PDB entry 6VKL | electron microscopy, 15.00 A resolution (very low resolution: no residue pairs are listed; an interface is given only as per-side residue counts) | chains B and H of the 8 polymer chains in the assembly

== Chain B ==
Name: Exocyst complex component SEC5
From: Saccharomyces cerevisiae (strain ATCC 204508 / S288c)
Reference sequence: P89102 (SEC5_YEAST); numbering as in UniProt (aligned over 1-971)
Chain sequence (971 residues; row label = number of the first residue in the row):
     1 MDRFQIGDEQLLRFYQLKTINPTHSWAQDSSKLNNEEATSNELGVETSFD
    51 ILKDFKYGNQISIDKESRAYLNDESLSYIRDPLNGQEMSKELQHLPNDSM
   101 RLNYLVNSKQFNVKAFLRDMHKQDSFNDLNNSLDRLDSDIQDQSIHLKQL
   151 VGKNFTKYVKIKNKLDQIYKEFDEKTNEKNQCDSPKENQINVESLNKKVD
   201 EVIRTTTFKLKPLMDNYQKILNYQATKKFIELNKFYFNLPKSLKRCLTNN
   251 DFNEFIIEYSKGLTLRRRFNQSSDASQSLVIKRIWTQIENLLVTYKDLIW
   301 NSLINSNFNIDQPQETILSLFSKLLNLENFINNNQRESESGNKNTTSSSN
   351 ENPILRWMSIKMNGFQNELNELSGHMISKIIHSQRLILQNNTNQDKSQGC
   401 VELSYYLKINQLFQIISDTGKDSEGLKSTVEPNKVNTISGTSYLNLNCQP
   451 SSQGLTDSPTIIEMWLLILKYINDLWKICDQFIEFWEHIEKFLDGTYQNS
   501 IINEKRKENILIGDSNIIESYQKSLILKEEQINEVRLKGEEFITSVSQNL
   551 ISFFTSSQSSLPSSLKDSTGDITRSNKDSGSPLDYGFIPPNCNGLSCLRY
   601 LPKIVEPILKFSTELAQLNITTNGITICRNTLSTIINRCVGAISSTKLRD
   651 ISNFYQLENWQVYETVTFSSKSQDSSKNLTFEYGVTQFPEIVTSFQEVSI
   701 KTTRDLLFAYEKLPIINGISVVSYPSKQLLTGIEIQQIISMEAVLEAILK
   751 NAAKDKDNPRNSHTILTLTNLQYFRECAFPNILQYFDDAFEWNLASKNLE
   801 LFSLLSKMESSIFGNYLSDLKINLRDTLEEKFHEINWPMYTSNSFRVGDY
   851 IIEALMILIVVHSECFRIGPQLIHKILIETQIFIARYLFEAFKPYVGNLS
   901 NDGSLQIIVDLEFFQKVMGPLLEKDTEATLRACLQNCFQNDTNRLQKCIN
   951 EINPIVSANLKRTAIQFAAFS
Disordered / not traced: 33-64, 332-342

== Chain H ==
Name: Exocyst complex component EXO84
From: Saccharomyces cerevisiae (strain ATCC 204508 / S288c)
Reference sequence: P38261 (EXO84_YEAST); numbering as in UniProt (aligned over 1-753)
Chain sequence (753 residues; numbered 1 to 753; the number before each row is that of its first residue):
     1 MVEFSLKKARNNWKHVKKSASSPAKQKTPPSPAKPKQKTKKNPYSDLKDP
    51 ATSYTLPTINARERSRVATSMQRRLSIHNTNYAPPTLDYSMPLPDMPNMI
   101 VPNDNVDSSHNNSSFTTENESVSSKGPSNSLNLSTADLSLNDSSYNKVPA
   151 RSAMRNTVNPSGSNDPFNNSTSLRKMLANPHFNAKDFVHDKLGNASAITI
   201 DKFTSNLTDLSIQVQEEVKLNINKSYNEIMTVNNDLNVAMLELKRVRANI
   251 NDLNEVLDQCTKIAEKRLQLQDQIDQERQGNFNNVESHSNSPALLPPLKA
   301 GQNGNLMRRDRSSVLILEKFWDTELDQLFKNVEGAQKFINSTKGRHILMN
   351 SANWMELNTTTGKPLQMVQIFILNDLVLIADKSRDKQNDFIVSQCYPLKD
   401 VTVTQEEFSTKRLLFKFSNSNSSLYECRDADECSRLLDVIRKAKDDLCDI
   451 FHVEEENSKRIRESFRYLQSTQQTPGRENNRSPNKNKRRSMGGSITPGRN
   501 VTGAMDQYLLQNLTLSMHSRPRSRDMSSTAQRLKFLDEGVEEIDIELARL
   551 RFESAVETLLDIESQLEDLSERISDEELMLLNLISLKIEQRREAISSKLS
   601 QSILSSNEIVHLKSGTENMIKLGLPEQALDLFLQNRSNFIQDLILQIGSV
   651 DNPTNYLTQLAVIRFQTIKKTVEDFQDIFKELGAKISSILVDWCSDEVDN
   701 HFKLIDKQLLNDEMLSPGSIKSSRKQIDGLKAVGLDFVYKLDEFIKKNSD
   751 KIR
Disordered / not traced: 1-168, 279-306, 498-524, 571-577, 648-649, 712-714

== How chain B and chain H interact ==
At this resolution (15 A) residue pairs are not listed: 24 residues of chain B and 23 of chain H lie at the interface.

== Summary ==
The interface between chain B and chain H involves 24 residues on one side and 23 on the other.
Here chain B is Exocyst complex component SEC5 and chain H is Exocyst complex component EXO84, both from
Saccharomyces cerevisiae (strain ATCC 204508 / S288c). Entry 6VKL (Negative stain reconstruction of the yeast
exocyst octameric complex) was determined by electron microscopy.
